8DDK - chains A and C of the 3 polymer chains in the assembly; structure by X-ray diffraction, 3.86 A resolution.

Chain A:
Protein: Heavy Chain CC5-17
Organism: Homo sapiens
Amino-acid sequence (243 residues; row label = number of the first residue in the row):
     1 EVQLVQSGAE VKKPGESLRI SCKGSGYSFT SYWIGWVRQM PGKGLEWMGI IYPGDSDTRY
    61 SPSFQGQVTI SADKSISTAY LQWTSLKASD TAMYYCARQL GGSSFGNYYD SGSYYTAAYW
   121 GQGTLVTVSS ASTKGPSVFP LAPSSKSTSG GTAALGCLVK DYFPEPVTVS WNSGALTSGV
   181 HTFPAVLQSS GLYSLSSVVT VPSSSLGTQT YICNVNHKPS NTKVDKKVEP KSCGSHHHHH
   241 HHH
Disordered / not traced: 42-44, 66, 101-107, 119, 137-159, 196-197, 201, 227-243
Cystine bridges: Cys22-Cys96

Chain C:
Protein: Envelopment polyprotein
Organism: Crimean-Congo hemorrhagic fever orthonairovirus
UniProt: A0A7T6Y557 (A0A7T6Y557_9VIRU); numbering as in UniProt (aligned over 252-519)
Amino-acid sequence (274 residues; numbered 252 to 525; the number before each row is that of its first residue):
   252 NLEMEIILTL SQGLKKYYGK ILKLLHLTLE EDTEGLLEWC KRNLGSNCDD DFFQKRIEEF
   312 FITGEGYFNE VLQFKTLSTP SSTEPSHARL PTAEPFKSYF AKGFLSIDSG YFSAKCYPRS
   372 STSGLQLINV TQHPARIAET PGPKTTSLKT INCINLRASV FKEHREVEIN VLLPQIAVNL
   432 SNCHVVINSH VCDYSLDTDG PVRLPRIYHE GTFMPGTYKI VIDRKNKLND RCTLVTNCVI
   492 KGREVRKGQS VLRQYKTEIK IGKAPTGSLE VLFQ
Disordered / not traced: 252-254, 331-344, 518-525
Cystine bridges: Cys291-Cys299, Cys367-Cys443, Cys404-Cys489, Cys434-Cys483
Glycans and other covalent adducts: glycan linked to Asn380; N-acetylglucosamine (NAG) linked to Asn430
Differences from the reference sequence: expression tag (520-525)
Reported in the primary citation:
  - conformationally variable residues (loop rearrangement): Arg340 to Glu345
  - mutagenesis - K292T: unchanged binding to CC5-17
  - mutagenesis - G296K: decreased binding to CC5-17

How chain A and chain C interact:
Contacting residue pairs - 19 pairs, chain A then chain C:
  Trp33(A) - Pro346(C)  hydrophobic
  Tyr52(A) - Leu295(C)
  Asp55(A) - Lys326(C)  salt bridge
  Asp57(A) - Leu295(C)
  Asp57(A) - Gly296(C)
  Arg59(A) - Lys292(C)
  Arg59(A) - Arg293(C)  hydrogen bond (side chain-backbone)
  Arg59(A) - Asn294(C)
  Arg59(A) - Leu295(C)  hydrogen bond (side chain-backbone)
  Arg59(A) - Gly296(C)
  Tyr108(A) - Leu261(C)  hydrophobic
  Tyr109(A) - Ile258(C)
  Tyr109(A) - Leu259(C)  hydrogen bond (side chain-backbone)
  Tyr109(A) - Thr260(C)
  Tyr109(A) - Leu261(C)
  Tyr109(A) - Trp290(C)  hydrogen bond
  Tyr109(A) - Asn294(C)  hydrogen bond
  Asp110(A) - Arg293(C)
  Tyr114(A) - Arg293(C)  hydrogen bond
Interface residues without a listed pair, chain A (10 interface residues in all): Tyr115

Overview:
The interface between chain A and chain C involves 10 residues on one side and 12 on the other; the contacts
include 6 hydrogen bonds and 1 salt bridge. Among the polar pairs are Asp55(A)-Lys326(C), Arg59(A)-Arg293(C)
and Arg59(A)-Leu295(C). From the paper: G296K of chain C reduces binding to CC5-17; conformational variability
at Arg340(C).
Chain A is Heavy Chain CC5-17 (Homo sapiens) and chain C is Envelopment polyprotein (Crimean-Congo hemorrhagic
fever orthonairovirus); the structure, CCHFV GP38 Hoti/Kosovo bound with CC5_17, was determined by X-ray
diffraction (same publication as 8DC5 and 8DCY).
